Entry 3VVM (X-ray diffraction, 1.70 A resolution); this record covers chains A and B.

# Chain A (and B)
Name: Homoserine O-acetyltransferase
Source organism: Streptomyces lavendulae subsp. lavendulae
Notes: EC 2.3.1.31; chain B of this document is another copy of the same molecule, construct and numbering; everything in this record applies to it too
UniProtKB: D2Z028 (D2Z028_STRLA); residue numbers follow UniProt; this construct covers 1-374
Amino-acid sequence (394 residues; numbered -19 to 374; the number before each row is that of its first residue; numbers below 1 keep their minus sign (Met-19 is residue -19)):
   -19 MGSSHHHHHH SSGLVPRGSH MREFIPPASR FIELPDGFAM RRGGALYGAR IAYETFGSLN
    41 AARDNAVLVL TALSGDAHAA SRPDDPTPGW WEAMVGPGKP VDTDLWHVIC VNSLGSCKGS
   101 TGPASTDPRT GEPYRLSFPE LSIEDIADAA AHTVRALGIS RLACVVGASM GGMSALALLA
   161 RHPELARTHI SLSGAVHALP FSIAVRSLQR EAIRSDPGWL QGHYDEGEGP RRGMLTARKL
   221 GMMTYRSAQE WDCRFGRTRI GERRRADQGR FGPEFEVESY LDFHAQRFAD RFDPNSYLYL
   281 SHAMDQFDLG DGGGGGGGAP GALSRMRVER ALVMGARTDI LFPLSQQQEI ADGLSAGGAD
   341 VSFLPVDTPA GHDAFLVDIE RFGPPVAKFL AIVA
Not modelled in the structure: -19 to 0, 244-249 (chain B: -19 to 0, 244-248)
Sequence notes: expression tag (-19 to 0); engineered mutation Ala52 (Gly in D2Z028), Gly55 (Pro in D2Z028)

# How chain A and chain B interact
Pairs across the interface (75; chain A residue first):
  Leu116(A) with Arg250(B), hydrogen bond (backbone-side chain)
  His177(A) with Arg237(B)
  Ala178(A) with Arg237(B), hydrogen bond (backbone-side chain)
  Leu179(A) with Asp232(B)
  Pro180(A) with Trp231(B); Asp232(B); Gly236(B)
  Phe181(A) with Met223(B); Ala228(B), hydrophobic; Trp231(B); Asp232(B), hydrogen bond (backbone-side chain)
  Ile183(A) with Arg237(B); Phe255(B), hydrophobic
  Ala184(A) with Met223(B); Leu261(B), hydrophobic
  Val185(A) with Met223(B)
  Ser187(A) with Glu258(B), hydrogen bond
  Leu188(A) with Lys219(B); Leu220(B), hydrophobic; Met223(B), hydrophobic
  Glu191(A) with Arg212(B), salt bridge; Thr216(B)
  Arg194(A) with Arg212(B); Phe251(B), hydrogen bond (side chain-backbone)
  Ser195(A) with Arg212(B)
  Arg212(A) with Glu191(B), salt bridge; Arg194(B); Ser195(B)
  Thr216(A) with Glu191(B)
  Lys219(A) with Leu188(B)
  Leu220(A) with Leu220(B), hydrophobic
  Met223(A) with Phe181(B); Ala184(B); Val185(B); Leu188(B), hydrophobic
  Ala228(A) with Phe181(B), hydrophobic
  Trp231(A) with Pro180(B)
  Asp232(A) with Leu179(B); Pro180(B); Phe181(B), hydrogen bond (side chain-backbone)
  Gly236(A) with Pro180(B)
  Arg237(A) with His177(B); Ala178(B), hydrogen bond (side chain-backbone); Ile183(B); Asp285(B), hydrogen bond (side chain-backbone); Gln286(B); Phe287(B)
  Arg239(A) with Gln286(B), hydrogen bond
  Arg250(A) with Leu116(B), hydrogen bond (side chain-backbone); Arg194(B), hydrogen bond (backbone-side chain); Tyr279(B), hydrogen bond
  Phe251(A) with Arg194(B), hydrogen bond (backbone-side chain); Leu278(B); Tyr279(B), hydrophobic; His282(B)
  Glu254(A) with His282(B); Gln286(B), hydrogen bond
  Phe255(A) with Ile183(B), hydrophobic; Asp285(B); Gln286(B)
  Val257(A) with Pro180(B)
  Glu258(A) with Ser187(B), hydrogen bond
  Leu261(A) with Ala184(B), hydrophobic
  Leu278(A) with Phe251(B)
  Tyr279(A) with Arg250(B), hydrogen bond
  His282(A) with Phe251(B); Glu254(B)
  Asp285(A) with Arg237(B), hydrogen bond (backbone-side chain); Phe255(B)
  Gln286(A) with Arg237(B); Arg239(B), hydrogen bond; Glu254(B), hydrogen bond; Phe255(B)
  Phe287(A) with Arg237(B)
  Ile320(A) with Ala228(B)
Other interface residues (no listed pair), chain A (46 interface residues in all): Phe118, Arg190, Pro197, Phe235, Gly252, Asp288, Pro323
Other interface residues (no listed pair), chain B (46 interface residues in all): Phe118, Ser182, Arg190, Pro197, Phe235, Val257, Asp288, Ile320, Pro323

# In short
The chain A/chain B interface involves 46 residues from each chain, with 19 hydrogen bonds and 2 salt bridges.
Polar pairs include Glu191(A)-Arg212(B), Leu116(A)-Arg250(B) and Ala178(A)-Arg237(B).
Both chains are Homoserine O-acetyltransferase (Streptomyces lavendulae subsp. lavendulae). Entry 3VVM
(Crystal structure of G52A-P55G mutant of L-serine-O-acetyltransferase found in D-cycloserine biosynthetic
pathway) was determined by X-ray diffraction (same publication as 3VVL).
